PDB entry 6N0F | electron microscopy, 3.90 A resolution | chains C and GA of the 51 polymer chains in the assembly

[Chain C]
Name: Microcompartments protein
From: Haliangium ochraceum (strain DSM 14365 / JCM 11303 / SMP-2)
Reference sequence: D0LID6 (D0LID6_HALO1); numbering as in UniProt (aligned over 1-212)
Amino-acid sequence (212 residues; each row starts with the number of its first residue):
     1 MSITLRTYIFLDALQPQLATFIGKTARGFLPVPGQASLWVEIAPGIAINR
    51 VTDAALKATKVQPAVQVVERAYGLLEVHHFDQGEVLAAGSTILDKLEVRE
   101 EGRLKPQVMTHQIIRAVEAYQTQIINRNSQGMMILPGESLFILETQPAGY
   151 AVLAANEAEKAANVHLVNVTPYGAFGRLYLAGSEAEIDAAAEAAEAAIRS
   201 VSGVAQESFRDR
Not modelled in the structure: 1-3, 206-212

[Chain GA]
Name: Microcompartments protein
From: Haliangium ochraceum (strain DSM 14365 / JCM 11303 / SMP-2)
Reference sequence: D0LID5 (D0LID5_HALO1); residue numbers follow UniProt; this construct covers 1-99
Amino-acid sequence (99 residues; row label = number of the first residue in the row):
     1 MADALGMIEVRGFVGMVEAADAMVKAAKVELIGYEKTGGGYVTAVVRGDV
    51 AAVKAATEAGQRAAERVGEVVAVHVIPRPHVNVDAALPLGRTPGMDKSA
Not modelled in the structure: 1, 94-99
UniProt features mapped onto this chain:
  - mutagenesis: Lys28 (K28A: Forms larger hexamer patches, increases hexamer stacking), Arg78 (R78A: Forms smaller hexamer patches)

[Interface between chain C and chain GA]
Residue-residue contacts - 7 pairs, chain C then chain GA:
  Gln15(C) with Arg78(GA)
  Glu159(C) with Arg78(GA), hydrogen bond (backbone-side chain)
  Ala161(C) with Arg78(GA)
  Ala162(C) with Arg78(GA)
  Asn163(C) with Arg78(GA), hydrogen bond
  Ala185(C) with Ala51(GA), hydrophobic
  Glu186(C) with Val50(GA)
Other interface residues (no listed pair), chain C (8 interface residues in all): Ala189
Other interface residues (no listed pair), chain GA (4 interface residues in all): Pro77

[Overview]
The interface between chain C and chain GA involves 8 residues on one side and 4 on the other; the contacts
include 2 hydrogen bonds. Polar contacts include Glu159(C)-Arg78(GA) and Asn163(C)-Arg78(GA). Curated
annotation (UniProt) lists 2 mutagenesis sites on chain GA.
Here chain C is Microcompartments protein and chain GA is Microcompartments protein, both from Haliangium
ochraceum (strain DSM 14365 / JCM 11303 / SMP-2). Entry 6N0F (Cryo-EM structure of the HO BMC shell: subregion
classified for BMC-T: TD-TSTSTS) was determined by electron microscopy, deposited together with 6MZU, 6MZV,
6MZX, 6MZY, 6N06, 6N07, 6N09 and 6N0G.
